8C2H - chains C and D of the 8 polymer chains in the assembly; structure by electron microscopy, 2.64 A resolution.

# Chain C (and D)
Molecule: Glutamate receptor 1 flip isoform
From: Rattus norvegicus
Notes: chain D of this document is another copy of the same molecule, construct and numbering; everything in this record applies to it too
UniProtKB: P19490 (GRIA1_RAT), isoform P19490-2; the construct has insertions or renumbered stretches relative to UniProt, so the offset changes along the chain: -25 to -7 = UniProt 1-19; 2-889 = UniProt 20-907
Amino-acid sequence (915 residues; each row starts with the number of its first residue; numbers below 1 keep their minus sign (Met-25 is residue -25)):
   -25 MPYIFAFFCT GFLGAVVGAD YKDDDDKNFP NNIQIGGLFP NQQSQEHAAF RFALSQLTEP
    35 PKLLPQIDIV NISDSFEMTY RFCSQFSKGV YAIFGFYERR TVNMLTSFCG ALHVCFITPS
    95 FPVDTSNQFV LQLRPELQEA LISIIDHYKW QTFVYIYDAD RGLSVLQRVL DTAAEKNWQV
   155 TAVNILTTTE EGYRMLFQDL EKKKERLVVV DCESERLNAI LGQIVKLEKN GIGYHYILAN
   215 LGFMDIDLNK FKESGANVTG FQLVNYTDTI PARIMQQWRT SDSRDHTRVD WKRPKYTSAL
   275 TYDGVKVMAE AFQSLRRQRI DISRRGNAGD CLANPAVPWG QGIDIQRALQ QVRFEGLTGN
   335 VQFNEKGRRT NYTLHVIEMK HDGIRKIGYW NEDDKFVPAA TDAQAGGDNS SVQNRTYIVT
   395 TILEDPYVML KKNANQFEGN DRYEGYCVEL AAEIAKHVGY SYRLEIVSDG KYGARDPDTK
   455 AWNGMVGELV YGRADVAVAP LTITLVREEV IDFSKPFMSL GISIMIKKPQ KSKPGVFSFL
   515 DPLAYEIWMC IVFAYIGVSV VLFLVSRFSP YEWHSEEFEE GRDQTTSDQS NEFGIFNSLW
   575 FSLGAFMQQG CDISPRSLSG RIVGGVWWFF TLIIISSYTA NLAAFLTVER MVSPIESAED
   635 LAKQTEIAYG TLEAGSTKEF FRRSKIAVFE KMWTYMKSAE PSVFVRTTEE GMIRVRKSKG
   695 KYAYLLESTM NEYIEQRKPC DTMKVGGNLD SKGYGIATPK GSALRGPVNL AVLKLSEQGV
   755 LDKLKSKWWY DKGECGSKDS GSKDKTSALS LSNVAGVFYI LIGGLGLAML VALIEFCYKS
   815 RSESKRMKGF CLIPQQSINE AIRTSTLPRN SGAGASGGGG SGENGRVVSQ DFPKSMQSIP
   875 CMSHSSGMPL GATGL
Unresolved in the structure: -25 to 505, 544-564, 624-778, 816-889 (chain D: -25 to 501, 544-564, 627-778, 816-889)
Sequence notes: insertion (-6 to 1)

# How chain C and chain D interact
Residue-residue contacts (79):
  Asp515(C) - Ala782(D)
  Pro516(C) - Ala782(D)
  Pro516(C) - Leu783(D)  hydrogen bond (backbone-backbone)
  Leu517(C) - Ala782(D)
  Leu517(C) - Leu783(D)
  Ala518(C) - Ala782(D)
  Ala518(C) - Leu783(D)  hydrogen bond (backbone-backbone)
  Ile521(C) - Leu783(D)
  Ile521(C) - Ser784(D)
  Ile521(C) - Leu785(D)
  Ile521(C) - Val788(D)  hydrophobic
  Cys524(C) - Leu785(D)  hydrophobic
  Cys524(C) - Phe792(D)  hydrophobic
  Ala528(C) - Phe792(D)  hydrophobic
  Ala528(C) - Leu795(D)  hydrophobic
  Val532(C) - Leu795(D)  hydrophobic
  Val532(C) - Leu799(D)  hydrophobic
  Val535(C) - Leu799(D)
  Val535(C) - Met803(D)  hydrophobic
  Leu538(C) - Met803(D)  hydrophobic
  Val539(C) - Ala802(D)
  Val539(C) - Ala806(D)  hydrophobic
  Phe542(C) - Phe810(D)  hydrophobic
  Ala579(C) - Gln583(D)  hydrogen bond (backbone-side chain)
  Gly584(C) - Gln583(D)
  Cys585(C) - Asp586(D)  hydrogen bond
  Asp586(C) - Asp586(D)
  Ile587(C) - Asp586(D)
  Ser588(C) - Trp574(D)  hydrogen bond
  Ser588(C) - Cys585(D)
  Ser588(C) - Asp586(D)  hydrogen bond (backbone-side chain)
  Pro589(C) - Trp574(D)
  Arg590(C) - Asp586(D)  salt bridge
  Leu592(C) - Phe570(D)  hydrophobic
  Leu592(C) - Val805(D)  hydrophobic
  Ser593(C) - Ala802(D)
  Ser593(C) - Ala806(D)
  Arg595(C) - Phe570(D)
  Arg595(C) - Asn571(D)  hydrogen bond
  Arg595(C) - Trp574(D)
  Ile596(C) - Gly798(D)
  Ile596(C) - Ala802(D)  hydrophobic
  Ile596(C) - Val805(D)  hydrophobic
  Val597(C) - Leu799(D)  hydrophobic
  Val597(C) - Ala802(D)  hydrophobic
  Gly599(C) - Trp574(D)
  Val600(C) - Leu795(D)  hydrophobic
  Trp601(C) - Leu795(D)  hydrophobic
  Trp602(C) - Trp574(D)  hydrophobic
  Trp602(C) - Gly578(D)
  Trp602(C) - Met581(D)  hydrophobic
  Trp602(C) - Gln583(D)
  Trp602(C) - Gly584(D)
  Phe603(C) - Phe513(D)  hydrophobic
  Phe603(C) - Met581(D)  hydrophobic
  Phe603(C) - Ile794(D)  hydrophobic
  Phe604(C) - Val791(D)  hydrophobic
  Phe604(C) - Phe792(D)  hydrophobic
  Phe604(C) - Leu795(D)  hydrophobic
  Leu606(C) - Gln582(D)
  Ile607(C) - Tyr612(D)
  Ile607(C) - Leu616(D)
  Ile607(C) - Val791(D)  hydrophobic
  Ser610(C) - Thr613(D)
  Ser610(C) - Leu616(D)
  Ser611(C) - Leu616(D)
  Ser611(C) - Ala617(D)
  Ser611(C) - Leu620(D)
  Ser611(C) - Leu783(D)
  Ala614(C) - Ala617(D)
  Asn615(C) - Ala617(D)
  Asn615(C) - Ser781(D)  hydrogen bond (side chain-backbone)
  Asn615(C) - Ala782(D)
  Asn615(C) - Leu783(D)
  Ala618(C) - Thr780(D)
  Phe619(C) - Thr780(D)
  Phe619(C) - Ser781(D)
  Phe619(C) - Ala782(D)
  Val622(C) - Thr780(D)
Other interface residues (no listed pair), chain C (46 interface residues in all): Glu520, Ile525, Gly531, Gly598, Thr605, Ile608
Other interface residues (no listed pair), chain D (40 interface residues in all): Asn565, Leu577, Ile609, Ala614, Leu801, Leu807

# In short
46 residues of chain C and 40 residues of chain D are in contact; the contacts include 8 hydrogen bonds and 1
salt bridge. Polar pairs include Arg590(C)-Asp586(D), Ala579(C)-Gln583(D) and Cys585(C)-Asp586(D).
Both chains are Glutamate receptor 1 flip isoform (Rattus norvegicus). Entry 8C2H (Transmembrane domain of
active state homomeric GluA1 AMPA receptor in tandem with TARP gamma 3) was determined by electron microscopy
together with 8C1P, 8C1Q, 8C1R, 8C1S, 8C2I, 8P3Q and 9 further entries from the same study.
